7K3V - chains A and F of the 24 polymer chains in the assembly; structure by electron microscopy, 1.34 A resolution.

# Chain A (and F)
Name: Ferritin heavy chain
From: Homo sapiens
Notes: EC 1.16.3.1; chain F of this document is another copy of the same molecule, construct and numbering; everything in this record applies to it too
Reference sequence: P02794 (FRIH_HUMAN); residues 5-176 here correspond to UniProt positions 6-177 (UniProt number = residue number + 1)
Chain sequence (172 residues; row label = number of the first residue in the row):
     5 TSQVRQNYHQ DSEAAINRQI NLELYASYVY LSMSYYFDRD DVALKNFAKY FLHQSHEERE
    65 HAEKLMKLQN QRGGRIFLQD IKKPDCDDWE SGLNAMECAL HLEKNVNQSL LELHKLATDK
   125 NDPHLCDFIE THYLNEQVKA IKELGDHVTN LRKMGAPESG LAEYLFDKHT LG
Metal / ion sites: Zn2+ site 1 near Asp15 (its only coordinating residue here); Zn2+ site 2 near Glu17 (its only coordinating residue here); Zn2+ site 3: Glu27, Glu62, His65; Na+ site 1: Ser36, Cys90; Zn2+ site 4: Asp44 (shared with 1 residue of chain S); Zn2+ site 5 near Glu61 (its only coordinating residue here); Zn2+ site 6 near Arg63 (its only coordinating residue here); Zn2+ site 7 near Lys71 (its only coordinating residue here); Zn2+ site 8: Asn74 (shared with 1 residue of chain S); Zn2+ site 9 near Asp84 (its only coordinating residue here); Zn2+ site 10 near Asp91 (its only coordinating residue here); Na+ site 2: His105, Asn109; 1 more Na+ sites not listed; 2 more Zn2+ sites not listed
Swiss-Prot annotation at these positions:
  - binding site (Fe cation): Glu27, Glu62, His65, Glu107, Gln141
  - site: Arg22 (Essential for association with cargo receptor NCOA4)

# How chain A and chain F interact
Contacting residue pairs - 23 pairs, chain A then chain F:
  Gln7(A) - Leu104(F)
  Gln7(A) - Lys108(F)  hydrogen bond (backbone-side chain)
  Gln7(A) - Gly149(F)  hydrogen bond (side chain-backbone)
  Gln7(A) - Val152(F)
  Gln7(A) - Thr153(F)  hydrogen bond
  Gln7(A) - Arg156(F)
  Val8(A) - Lys108(F)
  Val8(A) - Ile145(F)
  Arg9(A) - Lys108(F)  hydrogen bond (backbone-side chain)
  Gln10(A) - Lys108(F)  hydrogen bond (side chain-backbone)
  Gln10(A) - Asn111(F)  hydrogen bond
  Gln10(A) - Gln112(F)
  Gln10(A) - Ile145(F)
  Asn11(A) - Leu115(F)
  Asn74(A) - Lys146(F)
  Arg76(A) - Val142(F)
  Pro127(A) - Leu115(F)  hydrophobic
  Pro127(A) - His118(F)
  Pro127(A) - Leu138(F)  hydrophobic
  His128(A) - Leu138(F)
  His128(A) - Asn139(F)  hydrogen bond
  His128(A) - Val142(F)
  Asp131(A) - Glu134(F)
Also at the interface, not in a pair above, chain A (12 interface residues in all): Gln75, Glu134
Also at the interface, not in a pair above, chain F (17 interface residues in all): Lys143

# Overview
Chain A and chain F form an interface of 12 and 17 residues respectively, with 7 hydrogen bonds. Among the
polar pairs are Gln7(A)-Lys108(F), Gln7(A)-Gly149(F) and Gln7(A)-Thr153(F). Curated annotation (UniProt) lists
5 Fe cation-binding residues on chain A.
Both chains are Ferritin heavy chain (Homo sapiens). Entry 7K3V (Apoferritin structure at 1.34 angstrom
resolution) was determined by electron microscopy together with 7RRP and 7K3W from the same study.
